7UCY - chains H and L of the 4 polymer chains in the assembly; structure by X-ray diffraction, 2.35 A resolution.

# Chain H
Molecule: 10E5 Fab heavy chain
From: Mus musculus
Notes: antibody fragment or engineered binder
Chain sequence (221 residues; numbered 1 to 221; the number before each row is that of its first residue):
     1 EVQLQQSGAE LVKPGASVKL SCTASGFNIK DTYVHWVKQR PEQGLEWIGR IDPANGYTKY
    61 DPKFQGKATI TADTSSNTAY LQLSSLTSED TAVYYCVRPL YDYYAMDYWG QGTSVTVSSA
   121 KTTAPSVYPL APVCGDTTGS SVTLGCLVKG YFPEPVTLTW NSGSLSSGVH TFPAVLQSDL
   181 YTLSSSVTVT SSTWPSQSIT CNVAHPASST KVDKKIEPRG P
Unresolved in the structure: 135-137, 220-221
Disulfides: Cys-22/Cys-96, Cys-146/Cys-201

# Chain L
Molecule: 10E5 Fab light chain
From: Mus musculus
Notes: antibody fragment or engineered binder
Chain sequence (214 residues; row label = number of the first residue in the row):
     1 DILMTQSPSS MSVSLGDTVS ITCHASQGIS SNIGWLQQKP GKSFMGLIYY GTNLVDGVPS
    61 RFSGSGSGAD YSLTISSLDS EDFADYYCVQ YAQLPYTFGG GTKLEIKRAD AAPTVSIFPP
   121 SSEQLTSGGA SVVCFLNNFY PKDINVKWKI DGSERQNGVL NSWTDQDSKD STYSMSSTLT
   181 LTKDEYERHN SYTCEATHKT STSPIVKSFN RNEC
Disulfides: Cys-23/Cys-88, Cys-134/Cys-194

# Chain H / chain L interface
Cross-chain cystine bridges: Cys-134(H)/Cys-214(L)
Residue-residue contacts (74; chain H residue first):
  His-35(H) / Tyr-96(L)
  Val-37(H) / Phe-98(L)  hydrophobic
  Gln-39(H) / Gln-38(L)  hydrogen bond
  Gln-39(H) / Phe-44(L)
  Gln-39(H) / Tyr-87(L)
  Leu-45(H) / Phe-44(L)  hydrophobic
  Leu-45(H) / Tyr-87(L)  hydrophobic
  Leu-45(H) / Phe-98(L)  hydrophobic
  Trp-47(H) / Pro-95(L)  hydrophobic
  Trp-47(H) / Tyr-96(L)
  Lys-59(H) / Leu-94(L)
  Asp-61(H) / Pro-95(L)
  Tyr-95(H) / Gln-38(L)  hydrogen bond
  Tyr-95(H) / Ser-43(L)
  Tyr-95(H) / Phe-44(L)
  Leu-100(H) / Val-55(L)  hydrophobic
  Leu-100(H) / Asp-56(L)
  Tyr-101(H) / Tyr-49(L)
  Tyr-101(H) / Asp-56(L)  hydrogen bond
  Asp-102(H) / Tyr-49(L)
  Asp-102(H) / Tyr-91(L)  hydrogen bond
  Tyr-104(H) / Tyr-91(L)
  Tyr-104(H) / Tyr-96(L)  hydrogen bond (backbone-side chain)
  Met-106(H) / Leu-36(L)
  Met-106(H) / Tyr-96(L)  hydrophobic
  Asp-107(H) / Gly-46(L)  hydrogen bond (backbone-backbone)
  Asp-107(H) / Tyr-49(L)
  Asp-107(H) / Val-55(L)
  Trp-109(H) / Leu-36(L)
  Trp-109(H) / Phe-44(L)  hydrophobic
  Gly-110(H) / Ser-43(L)  hydrogen bond (backbone-side chain)
  Gln-111(H) / Ser-43(L)
  Tyr-128(H) / Ser-121(L)
  Tyr-128(H) / Glu-123(L)
  Tyr-128(H) / Gln-124(L)
  Tyr-128(H) / Ser-127(L)
  Pro-129(H) / Ser-121(L)
  Pro-129(H) / Glu-123(L)
  Leu-130(H) / Phe-118(L)
  Ala-131(H) / Phe-118(L)
  Val-133(H) / Pro-119(L)
  Val-133(H) / Phe-209(L)  hydrophobic
  Val-133(H) / Cys-214(L)  hydrophobic
  Cys-134(H) / Cys-214(L)  disulfide
  Thr-143(H) / Ser-116(L)
  Thr-143(H) / Phe-118(L)
  Leu-144(H) / Phe-118(L)  hydrophobic
  Leu-147(H) / Ser-131(L)
  Lys-149(H) / Ser-131(L)
  Lys-149(H) / Thr-180(L)
  Ser-167(H) / Lys-169(L)  hydrogen bond
  His-170(H) / Asn-137(L)
  His-170(H) / Asn-138(L)  hydrogen bond
  His-170(H) / Ser-174(L)
  Phe-172(H) / Phe-135(L)  hydrophobic
  Phe-172(H) / Asn-137(L)
  Phe-172(H) / Ser-162(L)
  Phe-172(H) / Thr-164(L)
  Phe-172(H) / Ser-174(L)
  Phe-172(H) / Met-175(L)
  Phe-172(H) / Ser-176(L)
  Pro-173(H) / Ser-162(L)  hydrogen bond (backbone-side chain)
  Pro-173(H) / Trp-163(L)
  Val-175(H) / Leu-160(L)  hydrophobic
  Val-175(H) / Asn-161(L)
  Val-175(H) / Ser-162(L)
  Gln-177(H) / Leu-160(L)
  Ser-184(H) / Phe-135(L)
  Ser-184(H) / Ser-176(L)  hydrogen bond
  Ser-185(H) / Phe-135(L)
  Ser-186(H) / Phe-135(L)
  Ser-186(H) / Asn-137(L)  hydrogen bond
  Arg-219(H) / Pro-119(L)  hydrogen bond (side chain-backbone)
  Arg-219(H) / Pro-120(L)
Other interface residues (no listed pair), chain H (44 interface residues in all): Glu-46, Arg-50, Ala-105, Pro-132, Gly-145, Thr-182, Lys-214
Other interface residues (no listed pair), chain L (43 interface residues in all): Asp-1, Met-45, Ile-48, Ile-117, Val-133

# Summary
Chain H and chain L form an interface of 44 and 43 residues respectively, with 1 disulfide bond and 13
hydrogen bonds. Polar contacts include Gln-39(H)/Gln-38(L), Tyr-95(H)/Gln-38(L) and Tyr-101(H)/Asp-56(L).
Chain H is 10E5 Fab heavy chain and chain L is 10E5 Fab light chain, both from Mus musculus; the structure,
Integrin alpha IIB beta3 complex with gantofiban, was determined by X-ray diffraction, deposited together with
7L8P, 7TCT, 7TD8, 7THO, 7TMZ, 7TPD and 15 further entries.
